Entry 8W1R (electron microscopy, 3.30 A resolution); this record covers chains A and K of the 11 polymer chains in the assembly.

Chain A:
Name: Core protein VP3
From: Bluetongue virus (serotype 1 / isolate South Africa)
Reference sequence: Q1AE73 (Q1AE73_9REOV); residues 1-901 here = UniProt positions 1-901
Sequence (901 residues; each row starts with the number of its first residue):
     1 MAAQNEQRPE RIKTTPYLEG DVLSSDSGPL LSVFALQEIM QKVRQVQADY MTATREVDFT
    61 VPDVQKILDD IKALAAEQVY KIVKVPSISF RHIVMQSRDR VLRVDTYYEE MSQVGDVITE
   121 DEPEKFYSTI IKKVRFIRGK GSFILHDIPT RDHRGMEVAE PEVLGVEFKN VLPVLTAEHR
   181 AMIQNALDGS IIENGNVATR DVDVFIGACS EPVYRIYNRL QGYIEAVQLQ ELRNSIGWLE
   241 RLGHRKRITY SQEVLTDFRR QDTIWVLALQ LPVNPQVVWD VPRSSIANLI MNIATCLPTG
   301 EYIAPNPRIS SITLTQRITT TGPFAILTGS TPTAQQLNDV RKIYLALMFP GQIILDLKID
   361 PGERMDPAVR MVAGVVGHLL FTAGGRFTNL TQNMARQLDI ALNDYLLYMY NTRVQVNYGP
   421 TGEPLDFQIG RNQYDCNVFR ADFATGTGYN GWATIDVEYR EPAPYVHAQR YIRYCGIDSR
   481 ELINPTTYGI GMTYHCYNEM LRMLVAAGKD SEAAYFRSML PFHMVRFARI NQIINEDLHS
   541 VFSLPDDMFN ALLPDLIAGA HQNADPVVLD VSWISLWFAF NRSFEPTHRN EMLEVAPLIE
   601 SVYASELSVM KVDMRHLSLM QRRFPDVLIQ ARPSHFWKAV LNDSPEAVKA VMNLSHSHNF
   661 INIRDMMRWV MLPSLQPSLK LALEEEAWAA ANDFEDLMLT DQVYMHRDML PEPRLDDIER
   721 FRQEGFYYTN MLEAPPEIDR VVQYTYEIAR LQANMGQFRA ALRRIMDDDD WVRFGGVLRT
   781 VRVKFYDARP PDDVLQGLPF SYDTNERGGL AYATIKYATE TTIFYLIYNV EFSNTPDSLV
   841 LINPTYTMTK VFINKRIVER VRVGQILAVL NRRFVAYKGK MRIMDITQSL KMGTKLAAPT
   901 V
Not modelled in the structure: 1-31
Reported in the primary citation:
  - mutagenesis - R431F: abolished growth in response to reverse genetics method

Chain K:
Name: RNA-directed RNA polymerase
From: Bluetongue virus (serotype 1 / isolate South Africa)
Notes: EC 2.7.7.48
Reference sequence: W0G557 (W0G557_9REOV); residues 1-1302 here = UniProt positions 1-1302
Sequence (1302 residues; each row starts with the number of its first residue):
     1 MVAITVQGAQ LIKRVVERFY PGIAFNINEG ACYIYKFSDH IRRIRMKHGT KYRRQAEEII
    61 RNISLRKERL YGIPVLDEVE WKYVFDGQTF QSYAFEVYVN SILPWSELDP EEEFLRNYRV
   121 SREMTEVEKF IEFRAKNEMQ IYGDIPIKVW CCFINELSAE LKHVPLGMQV MADFVNRFDS
   181 PFHQGNRDLS NLEDFQVAYT TPLLFEMCCM ESILEFNIKM RMREEEISAL EFGDMKVDPV
   241 GLLREFFILC LPHPKKINNV LRAPYSWFVK MWGVGADPIV VLQSTAGDDR NSKDVFYDKF
   301 RTEPNRYKAL FRSSFYNESR RMNEEKILEA VKYSQKLGSH DRRLPLFEKM LKTVYTTPFY
   361 PHKSSNMILA SFLLSIQTIT GYGRAWVKNV STEFDKQLKP NPSNLVQDVS DLTREFFKQA
   421 YVEAKERREE IVKPEDLYTS MLRLARNTSS GFSTEIYVKK RFGPRLRDKD LIKINSRIKA
   481 LVIFTKGHTV FTDEELHKKY NSVELYQTKG SRDVPIKATR TIYSINLSVL VPQLIVTLPL
   541 NEYFSRVGGI TSPDYKKIGG KVIVGDLEAT GSRVMDAADC FRNSADRDIF TIAIDYSEYD
   601 THLTRHNFRT GMLQGIREAM APYRDLRYEG YTLEQIIDFG YGEGRVANTL WNGKRRLFKT
   661 TFDAYIRLDE SERDKGSFKV PKGVLPVSSV DVANRIAVDK GFDTLIAATD GSDLALIDTH
   721 LSGENSTLIA NSMHNMAIGT LMQREVGREQ PGVLTFLSEQ YVGDDTLFYT KLHTTDTKVF
   781 DKVAASIFDT VAKCGHEASP SKTMMTPYSV EKTQTHAKQG CYVPQDRMMI ISSERRKDIE
   841 DVQGYVRSQV QTMITKVSRG FCHDLAQLIL MLKTTFIGAW KMKRTIKEDA MYRDRKFDSN
   901 DEDGFTLIQI RNPLALYVPI GWNGYGAHPA ALNIVMTEEM YVDSIMISKL DEIMAPIRRI
   961 VHDIPPCWNE TQGDKRGLIS ATKMSFFSKM ARPAVQAALS DPQIINLVEE LPLGEFSPGR
  1021 ISRTMMHSAL LKESSARTLL SSGYELEYQK ALNSWITQVS MRLGEESGVI STSYAKLFDV
  1081 YFEGELDGAP HMFPDQNLSP QFYIQKMMIG PRVSSRVRNS YVDRIDVILR KDVVMRGFIT
  1141 ANTILNVIEK LGTNHSVGDL VTVFTLMNIE TRVAEELAEY MTSEKIRFDA LKLLKKGIAG
  1201 DEFTMSLNVA TQDFIDTYLA YPYQLTKTEV DAISLYCTQM IMLRAALGLP KKKMKIVVTD
  1261 DAKKRYKIRL QRFRTHVPKI KVLKKLIDPN RMTVRNLENQ FV
Not modelled in the structure: 1, 460-470

Chain A / chain K interface:
Pairs across the interface (53):
  Ser32(A) - Ser948(K)
  Ser32(A) - Lys949(K)  hydrogen bond
  Val33(A) - Lys949(K)
  Phe34(A) - Lys949(K)
  Phe34(A) - Leu1247(K)
  Leu36(A) - Gln1101(K)
  Ile39(A) - Pro1100(K)
  Ile39(A) - Ile1104(K)  hydrophobic
  Ile39(A) - Gly1248(K)
  Lys42(A) - Ile1104(K)
  Val43(A) - Tyr1103(K)  hydrophobic
  Arg44(A) - Glu224(K)
  Arg44(A) - Glu225(K)  salt bridge
  Val46(A) - Met1107(K)  hydrophobic
  Gln47(A) - Glu225(K)  hydrogen bond
  Tyr50(A) - Met1092(K)  hydrogen bond
  Tyr50(A) - Gln1096(K)
  Tyr50(A) - Tyr1103(K)
  Met51(A) - His362(K)
  Met51(A) - Lys363(K)
  Thr54(A) - Phe300(K)
  Thr54(A) - His362(K)  hydrogen bond
  Glu56(A) - Thr302(K)
  Val57(A) - Thr302(K)
  Asp58(A) - Arg301(K)
  Asp58(A) - Thr302(K)
  Asp58(A) - Pro304(K)
  Pro62(A) - Arg587(K)
  Asp63(A) - Arg306(K)  salt bridge
  Asp63(A) - Arg587(K)  salt bridge
  Asp63(A) - Asp588(K)
  Gln65(A) - Asp588(K)
  Gln65(A) - His773(K)
  Lys66(A) - Arg306(K)
  Asp69(A) - His773(K)
  Thr299(A) - Asp288(K)
  Gly300(A) - Asp288(K)
  Thr333(A) - Val1113(K)
  Thr333(A) - Asp1213(K)
  Ala334(A) - Asp294(K)
  Ala334(A) - Phe296(K)  hydrophobic
  Gln335(A) - Phe296(K)
  Leu337(A) - Asp294(K)
  Asn338(A) - Thr285(K)
  Arg341(A) - Ala286(K)
  Arg341(A) - Gly287(K)
  Arg341(A) - Asp288(K)
  Thr587(A) - Asp554(K)
  Thr587(A) - Tyr555(K)
  His588(A) - Ser552(K)
  His588(A) - Asp554(K)
  Glu591(A) - Thr755(K)
  Thr900(A) - Lys556(K)  hydrogen bond
Interface residues without a listed pair, chain A (44 interface residues in all): Glu38, Met40, Lys72, Glu301, Ile318, Thr319, Pro332, Arg589, Met592, Ala898, Pro899
Interface residues without a listed pair, chain K (49 interface residues in all): Val280, Val295, Ser364, Ile550, Leu757, Lys771, Leu772, Glu952, His1091, Ser1114, Arg1187, Ala1246, Met1292

Overview:
44 residues of chain A and 49 residues of chain K are in contact, with 5 hydrogen bonds and 3 salt bridges.
Polar pairs include Arg44(A)-Glu225(K), Asp63(A)-Arg306(K) and Asp63(A)-Arg587(K). The paper reports that
R431F of chain A abolishes growth in response to reverse genetics method.
Here chain A is Core protein VP3 and chain K is RNA-directed RNA polymerase, both from Bluetongue virus
(serotype 1 / isolate South Africa). Entry 8W1R (Cryo-EM structure of BTV core) was determined by electron
microscopy together with 8W12, 8W19, 8W1C, 8W1O and 8W1S from the same study.
